PDB entry 6F1Z | electron microscopy, 3.40 A resolution | chains o and t of the 4 polymer chains in the assembly

== Chain o ==
Protein: Cytoplasmic dynein 1 intermediate chain 2
Source organism: Homo sapiens
UniProt: Q13409 (DC1I2_HUMAN), isoform Q13409-3; numbering as in UniProt (aligned over 1-612)
Chain sequence (612 residues; row label = number of the first residue in the row):
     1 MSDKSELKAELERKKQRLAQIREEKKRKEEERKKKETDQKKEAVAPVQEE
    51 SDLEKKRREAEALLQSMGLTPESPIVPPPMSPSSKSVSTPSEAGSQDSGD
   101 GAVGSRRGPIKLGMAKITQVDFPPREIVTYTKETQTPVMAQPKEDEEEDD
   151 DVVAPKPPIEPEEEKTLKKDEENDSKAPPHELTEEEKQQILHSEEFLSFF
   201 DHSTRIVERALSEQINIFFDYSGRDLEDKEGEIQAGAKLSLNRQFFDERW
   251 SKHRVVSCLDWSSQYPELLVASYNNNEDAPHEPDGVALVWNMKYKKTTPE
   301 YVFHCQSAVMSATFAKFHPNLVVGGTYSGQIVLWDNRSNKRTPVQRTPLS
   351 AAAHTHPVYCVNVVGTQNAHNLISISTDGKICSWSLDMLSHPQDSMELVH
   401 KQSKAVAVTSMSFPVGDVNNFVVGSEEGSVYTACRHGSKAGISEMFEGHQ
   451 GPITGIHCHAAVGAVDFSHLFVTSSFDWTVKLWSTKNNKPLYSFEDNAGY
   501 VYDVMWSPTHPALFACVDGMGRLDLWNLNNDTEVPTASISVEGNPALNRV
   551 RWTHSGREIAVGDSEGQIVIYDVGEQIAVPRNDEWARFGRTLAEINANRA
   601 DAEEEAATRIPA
Unresolved in the structure: 1-181, 218-612
Construct notes: conflict S484 (Thr in Q13409), G499 (Asp in Q13409)
UniProt features mapped onto this chain:
  - modified residue: S2 (N-acetylserine), S51 (Diphosphoserine), S73 (Phosphoserine)

== Chain t ==
Protein: Dynein light chain roadblock-type 1
Source organism: Homo sapiens
UniProt: Q9NP97 (DLRB1_HUMAN); residues 1-96 here = UniProt positions 1-96
Chain sequence (96 residues; each row starts with the number of its first residue):
     1 MAEVEETLKRLQSQKGVQGIIVVNTEGIPIKSTMDNPTTTQYASLMHSFI
    51 LKARSTVRDIDPQNDLTFLRIRSKKNEIMVAPDKDYFLIVIQNPTE
Unresolved in the structure: 1-2, 96
UniProt features mapped onto this chain:
  - modified residue: A2 (N-acetylalanine)

== Interface between chain o and chain t ==
Residue-residue contacts - 22 pairs, chain o then chain t:
  L182(o) with I28(t), hydrophobic
  K187(o) with N24(t); I30(t)
  E195(o) with D85(t)
  F196(o) with I30(t), hydrophobic; Y86(t), hydrophobic
  F199(o) with D83(t); D85(t); Y86(t); F87(t); L88(t), hydrophobic
  F200(o) with V4(t), hydrophobic
  S203(o) with L88(t)
  T204(o) with T7(t)
  I206(o) with F68(t), hydrophobic
  V207(o) with L11(t), hydrophobic; L88(t), hydrophobic
  A210(o) with M79(t), hydrophobic
  L211(o) with Q14(t)
  E213(o) with E77(t)
  Q214(o) with R70(t)
  N216(o) with R72(t)
Interface residues without a listed pair, chain o (18 interface residues in all): L191, H202, E208
Interface residues without a listed pair, chain t (18 interface residues in all): E26

== In short ==
Chain o and chain t each contribute 18 residues to their interface.
Chain o is Cytoplasmic dynein 1 intermediate chain 2 and chain t is Dynein light chain roadblock-type 1, both
from Homo sapiens; the structure, Roadblock-1 region of the dynein tail/dynactin/BICDR1 complex, was
determined by electron microscopy together with 6F1Y from the same study.
